1KWO - chains A and C of the 3 polymer chains in the assembly; structure by X-ray diffraction, 3.80 A resolution.

[Chain A]
Molecule: Myosin heavy chain
Source organism: Argopecten irradians
Notes: fragment: subfragment 1(s1)
UniProtKB: P24733 (MYS_AEQIR); numbering as in UniProt (aligned over 1-835)
Amino-acid sequence (835 residues; row label = number of the first residue in the row):
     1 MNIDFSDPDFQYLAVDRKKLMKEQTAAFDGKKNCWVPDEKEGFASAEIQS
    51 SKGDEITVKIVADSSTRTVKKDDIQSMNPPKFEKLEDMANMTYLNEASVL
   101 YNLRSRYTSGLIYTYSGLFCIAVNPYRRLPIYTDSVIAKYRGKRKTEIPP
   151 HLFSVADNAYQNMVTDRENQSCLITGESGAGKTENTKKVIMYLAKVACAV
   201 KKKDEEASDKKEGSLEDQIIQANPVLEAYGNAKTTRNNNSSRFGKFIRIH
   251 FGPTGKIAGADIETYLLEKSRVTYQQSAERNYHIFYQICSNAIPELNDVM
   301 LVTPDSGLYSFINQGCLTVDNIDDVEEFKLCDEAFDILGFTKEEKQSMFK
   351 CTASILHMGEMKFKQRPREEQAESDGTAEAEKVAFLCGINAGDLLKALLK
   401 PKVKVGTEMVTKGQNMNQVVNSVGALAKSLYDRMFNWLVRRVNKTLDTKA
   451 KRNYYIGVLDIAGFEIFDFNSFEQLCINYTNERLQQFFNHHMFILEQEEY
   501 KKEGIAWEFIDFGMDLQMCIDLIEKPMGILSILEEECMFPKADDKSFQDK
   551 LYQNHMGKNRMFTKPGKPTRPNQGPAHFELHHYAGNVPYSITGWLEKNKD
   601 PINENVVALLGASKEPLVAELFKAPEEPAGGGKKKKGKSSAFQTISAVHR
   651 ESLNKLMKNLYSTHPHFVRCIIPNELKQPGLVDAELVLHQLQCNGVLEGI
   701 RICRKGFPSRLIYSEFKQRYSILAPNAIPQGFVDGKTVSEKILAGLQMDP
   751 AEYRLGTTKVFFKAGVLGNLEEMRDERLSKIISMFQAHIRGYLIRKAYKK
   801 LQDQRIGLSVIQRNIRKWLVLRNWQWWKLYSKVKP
Unresolved in the structure: 1-4, 24-26, 201-209, 407-409, 563-568, 625-641, 698-703, 727-733
Covalent attachments: para-phenyl dimalemide (PDM) linked to Cys-693, Lys-705
Metal / ion sites: Mg2+: Thr-183, Ser-241 (together with ATP-gamma-S)
Residues lining bound ligands:
  - ATP-gamma-S (AGS; phosphothiophosphoric acid-adenylate ester): Asn-124, Pro-125, Tyr-126, Arg-127, Arg-128, Tyr-132, Glu-177, Ser-178, Gly-179, Ala-180, Gly-181, Lys-182, Thr-183, Glu-184, Asn-185, Asn-237, Asn-239, Ser-240, Ser-241, Asp-460, Ala-462
  - para-phenyl dimalemide (PDM; 4-[4-(2,5-dioxo-pyrrolidin-1-yl)-phenylamino]-4-hydroxy-butyric acid): Phe-464, Tyr-583, Ala-584, His-689, Gln-692
UniProt features mapped onto this chain:
  - region: Leu-653 to Glu-675 (Actin-binding)
  - binding site (ATP): Gly-176 to Thr-183
Reported in the primary citation:
  - Mg2+ coordination: Thr-183, Ser-241
  - binding site for ATP-gamma-S: Asn-237
  - binding site for para-phenyl dimalemide: Cys-693, Lys-705

[Chain C]
Molecule: Myosin essential light chain
Source organism: Argopecten irradians
UniProtKB: P07291 (MLE_AEQIR); numbering as in UniProt (aligned over 1-156)
Amino-acid sequence (156 residues; row label = number of the first residue in the row):
     1 PKLSQDEIDDLKDVFELFDFWDGRDGAVDAFKLGDVCRCLGINPRNEDVF
    51 AVGGTHKMGEKSLPFEEFLPAYEGLMDCEQGTFADYMEAFKTFDREGQGF
   101 ISGAELRHVLTALGERLSDEDVDEIIKLTDLQEDLEGNVKYEDFVKKVMA
   151 GPYPDK
Unresolved in the structure: 1, 155-156
Metal / ion sites: Ca2+: Asp-19, Asp-22, Gly-23, Asp-25, Ala-27

[How chain A and chain C interact]
Residue-residue contacts - 74 pairs, chain A then chain C:
  Lys-31(A) with Arg-95(C)
  Ser-51(A) with Arg-95(C), hydrogen bond; Glu-105(C)
  Lys-52(A) with His-108(C), hydrogen bond (backbone-side chain)
  Gly-53(A) with Glu-105(C)
  Ser-721(A) with Glu-88(C), hydrogen bond
  Ile-722(A) with Glu-88(C)
  Pro-725(A) with Asp-85(C)
  Arg-777(A) with Glu-79(C), salt bridge; Asp-85(C), salt bridge
  Leu-778(A) with Thr-92(C)
  Ser-779(A) with Leu-113(C)
  Lys-780(A) with Glu-79(C), salt bridge
  Ile-781(A) with Asp-85(C); Tyr-86(C), hydrophobic; Ala-89(C), hydrophobic
  Ile-782(A) with Val-109(C), hydrophobic
  Met-784(A) with Glu-79(C); Gln-80(C); Gly-81(C); Tyr-86(C), hydrogen bond (backbone-side chain)
  Phe-785(A) with Tyr-86(C); Phe-144(C), hydrophobic; Val-145(C), hydrophobic; Val-148(C), hydrophobic
  Gln-786(A) with Gly-114(C); Glu-115(C), hydrogen bond (side chain-backbone); Leu-117(C)
  Ala-787(A) with Asn-43(C); Pro-44(C); Arg-45(C)
  His-788(A) with Asn-43(C), hydrogen bond; Tyr-86(C), hydrogen bond; Val-148(C); Met-149(C)
  Ile-789(A) with Ile-125(C), hydrophobic
  Arg-790(A) with Asn-46(C); Glu-115(C); Leu-117(C)
  Gly-791(A) with Arg-38(C); Ile-42(C); Asn-43(C)
  Tyr-792(A) with Leu-128(C), hydrophobic; Thr-129(C); Lys-147(C); Val-148(C); Gly-151(C); Pro-152(C)
  Leu-793(A) with Asp-121(C); Glu-124(C)
  Ile-794(A) with Asp-35(C); Arg-38(C); Cys-39(C), hydrophobic
  Arg-795(A) with Arg-38(C), hydrogen bond (side chain-backbone); Leu-40(C); Gly-41(C); Ile-42(C), hydrogen bond (side chain-backbone); Asn-43(C), hydrogen bond; Pro-152(C); Tyr-153(C)
  Lys-796(A) with Tyr-153(C), hydrogen bond (backbone-side chain)
  Tyr-798(A) with Val-14(C); Cys-39(C), hydrophobic
  Lys-799(A) with Tyr-153(C)
  Leu-801(A) with Leu-17(C); Trp-21(C), hydrogen bond (backbone-side chain)
  Gln-802(A) with Leu-17(C)
  Gln-804(A) with Trp-21(C)
  Arg-805(A) with Leu-17(C); Phe-20(C); Trp-21(C)
  Leu-808(A) with Phe-20(C), hydrophobic; Trp-21(C), hydrophobic
  Ser-809(A) with Phe-20(C)
Interface residues without a listed pair, chain A (39 interface residues in all): Ile-48, Ser-50, Gln-718, Arg-774, Ser-783
Interface residues without a listed pair, chain C (50 interface residues in all): Asp-13, Phe-18, Ala-84, Phe-90, Phe-93, Leu-110, Arg-116

[In short]
Chain A and chain C form an interface of 39 and 50 residues respectively; the contacts include 12 hydrogen
bonds and 3 salt bridges. Among the polar pairs are Arg-777(A)/Glu-79(C), Arg-777(A)/Asp-85(C) and
Lys-780(A)/Glu-79(C). From the paper: a binding site for para-phenyl dimalemide at Cys-693(A) and Lys-705(A);
a binding site for ATP-gamma-S at Asn-237(A).
Here chain A is Myosin heavy chain and chain C is Myosin essential light chain, both from Argopecten
irradians. Entry 1KWO (SCALLOP MYOSIN S1-ATPgammaS-p-PDM IN THE ACTIN-DETACHED CONFORMATION) was determined by
X-ray diffraction together with 1KQM, 1L2O, 1KK7 and 1KK8 from the same study.
